PDB entry 7BJQ | X-ray diffraction, 2.70 A resolution | chains A and G of the 3 polymer chains in the assembly

== Chain A ==
Molecule: Conserved protein
Source organism: Methanothermobacter thermautotrophicus (strain ATCC 29096 / DSM 1053 / JCM 10044 / NBRC 100330 / Delta H)
Reference sequence: O27473 (O27473_METTH); residues 1-457 here = UniProt positions 1-457
Chain sequence (464 residues; row label = number of the first residue in the row):
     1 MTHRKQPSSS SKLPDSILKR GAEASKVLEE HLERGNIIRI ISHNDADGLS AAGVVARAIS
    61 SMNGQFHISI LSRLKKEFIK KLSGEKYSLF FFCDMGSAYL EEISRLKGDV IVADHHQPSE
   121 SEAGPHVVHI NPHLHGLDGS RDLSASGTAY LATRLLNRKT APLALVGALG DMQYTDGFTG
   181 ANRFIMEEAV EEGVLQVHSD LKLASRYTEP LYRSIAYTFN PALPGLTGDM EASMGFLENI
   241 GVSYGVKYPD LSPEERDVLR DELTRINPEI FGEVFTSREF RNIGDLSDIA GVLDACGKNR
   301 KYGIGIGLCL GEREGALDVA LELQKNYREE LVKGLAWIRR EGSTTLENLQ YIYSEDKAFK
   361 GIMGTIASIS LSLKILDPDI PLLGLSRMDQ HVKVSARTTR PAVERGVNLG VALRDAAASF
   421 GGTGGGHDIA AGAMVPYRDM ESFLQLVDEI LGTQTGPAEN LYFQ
Not modelled in the structure: 1-12, 458-464
Differences from the reference sequence: expression tag (458-464)
Metal / ion sites: Mn2+ site 1: Asp45, Asp94; Mn2+ site 2: Asp47, His115, Asp171

== Chain G ==
Molecule: 6-nt DNA strand
Sequence (6 nucleotides; numbered 1 to 6; the number before each row is that of its first residue):
     1 CATGGC

== Chain A / chain G interface ==
Contacting residue pairs - 13 pairs, chain A then chain G:
  Arg73(A) with DG4(G), base contact; DG5(G), hydrogen bond to the base
  Lys393(A) with DC1(G), base contact
  Arg397(A) with DC1(G), hydrogen bond to the base
  Thr423(A) with DA2(G), base contact; DT3(G), base contact
  Gly424(A) with DA2(G), base contact
  Gly425(A) with DA2(G), base contact
  Gly426(A) with DC1(G), sugar contact
  His427(A) with DC1(G), sugar contact
  Ala430(A) with DC1(G), base contact
  Ala431(A) with DC1(G), hydrogen bond to the base
  Gly432(A) with DA2(G), base contact
Other interface residues (no listed pair), chain A (15 interface residues in all): His116, His391, Ser395, Ala433
Other interface residues (no listed pair), chain G (6 interface residues in all): DC6

== Summary ==
15 residues of chain A and 6 residues of chain G are in contact, with 3 hydrogen bonds. Polar contacts include
Arg73(A)-DG5(G), Arg397(A)-DC1(G) and Ala431(A)-DC1(G). The Mn2+ site 1 is built by Asp45(A) and Asp94(A).
Asp47(A), His115(A) and Asp171(A) form the Mn2+ site 2.
Here chain A is Conserved protein (Methanothermobacter thermautotrophicus (strain ATCC 29096 / DSM 1053 / JCM
10044 / NBRC 100330 / Delta H)) and chain G is a 6-nt DNA strand. Entry 7BJQ (Crystal structure of RecJCdc45
from Methanothermobacter thermoautotroficus in complex with ssDNA) was determined by X-ray diffraction.
